Entry 3MNK (X-ray diffraction, 1.75 A resolution); this record covers chain A.

[Chain A]
Molecule: Carbonic anhydrase 2
From: Homo sapiens
Notes: EC 4.2.1.1
UniProtKB: P00918 (CAH2_HUMAN); the author numbering skips numbers that UniProt does not, so the offset changes along the chain: 1-125 = UniProt 1-125; 127-261 = UniProt 126-260
Chain sequence (260 residues; each row starts with the number of its first residue; note: 1 number in that range is skipped by the numbering (no residue carries it; nothing is unmodelled there)):
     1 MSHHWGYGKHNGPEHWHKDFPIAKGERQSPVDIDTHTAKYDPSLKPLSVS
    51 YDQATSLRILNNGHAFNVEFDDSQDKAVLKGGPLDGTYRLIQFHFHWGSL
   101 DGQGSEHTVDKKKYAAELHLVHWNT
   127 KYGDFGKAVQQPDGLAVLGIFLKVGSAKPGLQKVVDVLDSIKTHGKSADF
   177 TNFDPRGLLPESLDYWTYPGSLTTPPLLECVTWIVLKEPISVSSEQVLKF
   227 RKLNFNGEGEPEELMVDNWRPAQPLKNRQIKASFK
Disordered / not traced: 1-2
Construct notes: engineered mutation His170 (Lys169 in P00918)
Curated features (UniProtKB/Swiss-Prot):
  - active site: His64 (Proton donor/acceptor)
  - binding site (Zn(2+)): His94, His96, His119
  - binding site (substrate): Thr199, Thr200
  - site: Tyr7 (Fine-tunes the proton-transfer properties of H-64), Asn62 (Fine-tunes the proton-transfer properties of H-64), Asn67 (Fine-tunes the proton-transfer properties of H-64), Gln92 (Involved in the binding of some activators, including histamine and L-histidine)
  - modified residue: Ser2 (N-acetylserine), Ser166 (Phosphoserine), Ser173 (Phosphoserine)
Bound ions: Zn2+: His94, His96, His119

[Summary]
The Zn2+ site is built by His94, His96 and His119. Curated annotation (UniProt) lists active-site residue
His64, 3 Zn2+-binding residues and substrate-binding residues Thr199 and Thr200.
Chain A is Carbonic anhydrase 2 (Homo sapiens); the structure, Human Carbonic Anhydrase II Mutant K170H, was
determined by X-ray diffraction (same publication as 3MNH, 3MNI and 3MNJ).
